PDB entry 7TK9 | electron microscopy, 6.00 A resolution (low resolution: residue-level contacts below are approximate; hydrogen-bond / salt-bridge calls are withheld) | chains 8 and 9 of the 27 polymer chains in the assembly

# Chain 8 (and 9)
Protein: ATP synthase subunit 9, mitochondrial
From: Saccharomyces cerevisiae
Notes: chain 9 of this document is another copy of the same molecule, construct and numbering; everything in this record applies to it too
UniProtKB: P61829 (ATP9_YEAST); residues 1-76 here = UniProt positions 1-76
Amino-acid sequence (76 residues; each row starts with the number of its first residue):
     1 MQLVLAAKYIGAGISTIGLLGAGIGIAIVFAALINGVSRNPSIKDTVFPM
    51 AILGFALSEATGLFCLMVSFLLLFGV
Unresolved in the structure: 76 (chain 9: 1, 76)
Swiss-Prot annotation at these positions:
  - site: Glu59 (Reversibly protonated during proton transport)
  - modified residue: Met1 (N-formylmethionine)

# Interface between chain 8 and chain 9
Contacting residue pairs (9; chain 8 residue first):
  Gly11(8) with Gly13(9)
  Ile14(8) with Gly13(9)
  Ser15(8) with Gly13(9)
  Gly18(8) with Thr16(9); Ile17(9); Leu20(9)
  Gly21(8) with Leu20(9); Ile24(9)
  Ser58(8) with Gly23(9)
Also at the interface, not in a pair above, chain 8 (10 interface residues in all): Ala22, Gly25, Gly36, Asn40
Also at the interface, not in a pair above, chain 9 (11 interface residues in all): Tyr9, Leu19, Ala27, Ile34, Ser38

# In short
Chain 8 and chain 9 form an interface of 10 and 11 residues respectively.
Both chains are ATP synthase subunit 9, mitochondrial (Saccharomyces cerevisiae). Entry 7TK9 (Yeast ATP
synthase State 1catalytic(d) with 10 mM ATP backbone model) was determined by electron microscopy together
with 7TJS, 7TJT, 7TJU, 7TJV, 7TJW, 7TJX and 30 further entries from the same study.
